6DCW - chains L and T of the 3 polymer chains in the assembly; structure by X-ray diffraction, 2.00 A resolution.

# Chain L
Name: Light chain of CBTAU27.1 Fab
Source organism: Homo sapiens
Notes: antibody fragment or engineered binder
Amino-acid sequence (220 residues; each row starts with the number of its first residue; a row labelled like 27A-27F holds insertion residues (27A, then the next letters in order)):
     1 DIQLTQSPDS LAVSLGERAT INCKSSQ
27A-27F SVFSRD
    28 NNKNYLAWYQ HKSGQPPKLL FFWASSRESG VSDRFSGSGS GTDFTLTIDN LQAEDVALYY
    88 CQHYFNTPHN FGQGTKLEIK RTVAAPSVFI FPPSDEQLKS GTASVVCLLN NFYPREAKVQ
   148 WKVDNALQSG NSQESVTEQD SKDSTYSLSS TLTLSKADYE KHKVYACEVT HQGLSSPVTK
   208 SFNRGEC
Unresolved in the structure: 214
Disulfides: Cys23-Cys88, Cys134-Cys194
Reported in the primary citation:
  - mutagenesis - S27DY/T94I (more than 50-fold): increased binding to tau peptide (chain T)

# Chain T
Name: tau peptide
Amino-acid sequence (20 residues; each row starts with the number of its first residue):
   299 HVPGGGSVQI VYKPVDLSKV
Unresolved in the structure: 299-309

# Chain L / chain T interface
Contacting residue pairs (7):
  Tyr32(L) - Pro312(T)
  Phe92(L) - Tyr310(T)
  Phe92(L) - Lys311(T)
  Phe92(L) - Pro312(T)
  Phe92(L) - Val313(T)  hydrogen bond (backbone-backbone)
  Asn93(L) - Val313(T)
  His96(L) - Leu315(T)
Also at the interface, not in a pair above, chain L (8 interface residues in all): Gln27, Phe27C, Ser27D, Thr94
Interface features reported in the paper:
  - pairs named by the authors: Ser27D(L)-Pro312(T), Phe92(L)-Pro312(T), Thr94(L)-Val313(T)
  - epitope / paratope residues, chain L: Ser27D(L), Phe92(L), Thr94(L)
  - epitope / paratope residues, chain T: Tyr310(T), Pro312(T)

# Overview
Chain L and chain T form an interface of 8 and 5 residues respectively, with 1 hydrogen bond. Its one hydrogen
bond, Phe92(L)-Val313(T), is backbone to backbone. The authors report contacts between Ser27D(L) and
Pro312(T), Phe92(L) and Pro312(T) and Thr94(L) and Val313(T). The paper reports that S27DY/T94I of chain L
increase binding to tau peptide (chain T); epitope/paratope residues Ser27D(L), Phe92(L) and Tyr310(T) among
others.
Chain L is Light chain of CBTAU27.1 Fab (Homo sapiens) and chain T is tau peptide; the structure, Crystal
structure of human anti-tau antibody CBTAU-27.1 Fab in complex with a human tau peptide, was determined by
X-ray diffraction (same publication as 5ZV3, 6GK7, 6GK8 and 6DCV).
